6EHS - chains S and L of the 4 polymer chains in the assembly; structure by X-ray diffraction, 1.50 A resolution.

== Chain S ==
Protein: Hydrogenase-2 small chain
From: Escherichia coli
Notes: EC 1.12.99.6
UniProtKB: P69741 (MBHT_ECOLI); residues 1-293 here correspond to UniProt positions 38-330 (UniProt number = residue number + 37)
Chain sequence (300 residues; row label = number of the first residue in the row; numbering starts at 0):
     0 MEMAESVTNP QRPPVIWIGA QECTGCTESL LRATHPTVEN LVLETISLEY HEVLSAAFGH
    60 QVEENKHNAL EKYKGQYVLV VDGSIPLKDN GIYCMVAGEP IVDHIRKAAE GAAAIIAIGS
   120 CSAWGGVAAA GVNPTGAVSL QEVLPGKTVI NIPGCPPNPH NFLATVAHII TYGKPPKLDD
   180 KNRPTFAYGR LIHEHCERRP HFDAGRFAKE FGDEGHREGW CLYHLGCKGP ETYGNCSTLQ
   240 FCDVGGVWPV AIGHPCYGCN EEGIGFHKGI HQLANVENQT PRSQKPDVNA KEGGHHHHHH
Not modelled in the structure: 0-9, 277-299
Construct notes: initiating methionine (0); expression tag (294-299)
Bound ions: 4Fe-4S cluster Fe site 1: C22, C25, C120, C154; 4Fe-4S cluster Fe site 2: H192, C195, C220, C226; 3Fe-4S cluster Fe: C235, C255, C258
Small-molecule neighbours:
  - 3Fe-4S cluster (F3S): I191, T231, C235, F240, W247, P248, C255, Y256, G257, C258, N259
  - 4Fe-4S cluster (SF4), molecule 1: E21, C22, T23, G24, C25, G82, G118, S119, C120, V126, G153, C154, P155
  - 4Fe-4S cluster (SF4), molecule 2: I191, H192, C195, R197, R198, F201, C220, L221, Y222, C226, G228, P229, V249
Swiss-Prot annotation at these positions:
  - binding site ([4Fe-4S] cluster): C22, C25, C120, C154, H192, C195, C220, C226
  - binding site ([3Fe-4S] cluster): C235, C255, C258
What the authors report for this chain:
  - 4Fe-4S cluster coordination: C22, C25, C120, C154

== Chain L ==
Protein: Hydrogenase-2 large chain
From: Escherichia coli (strain K12)
Notes: EC 1.12.99.6
UniProtKB: P0ACE0 (MBHM_ECOLI); residues 1-552 here = UniProt positions 1-552
Chain sequence (552 residues; numbered 1 to 552; the number before each row is that of its first residue):
     1 MSQRITIDPV TRIEGHLRID CEIENGVVSK AWASGTMWRG MEEIVKNRDP RDAWMIVQRI
    61 CGVCTTTHAL SSVRAAESAL NIDVPVNAQY IRNIILAAHT THDHIVHFYQ LSALDWVDIT
   121 SALQADPTKA SEMLKGVSTW HLNSPEEFTK VQNKIKDLVA SGQLGIFANG YWGHPAMKLP
   181 PEVNLIAVAH YLQALECQRD ANRVVALLGG KTPHIQNLAV GGVANPINLD GLGVLNLERL
   241 MYIKSFIDKL SDFVEQVYKV DTAVIAAFYP EWLTRGKGAV NYLSVPEFPT DSKNGSFLFP
   301 GGYIENADLS SYRPITSHSD EYLIKGIQES AKHSWYKDEA PQAPWEGTTI PAYDGWSDDG
   361 KYSWVKSPTF YGKTVEVGPL ANMLVKLAAG RESTQNKLNE IVAIYQKLTG NTLEVAQLHS
   421 TLGRIIGRTV HCCELQDILQ NQYSALITNI GKGDHTTFVK PNIPATGEFK GVGFLEAPRG
   481 MLSHWMVIKD GIISNYQAVV PSTWNSGPRN FNDDVGPYEQ SLVGTPVADP NKPLEVVRTI
   541 HSFDPCMACA VH
Not modelled in the structure: 1
Modified / non-standard residues: C546 (S-hydroxycysteine; CSO)
Bound ions: Mg2+: E42, A498; Ni2+: C61, C64, C546, C549; carbonmonoxide-(dicyano) iron Fe: C64, C549
Small-molecule neighbours:
  - dithionite (DTN), molecule 1: E196, R199, R203
  - dithionite (DTN), molecule 2: L298, R391, D437, I438, N441
  - carbonmonoxide-(dicyano) iron (FCO): C64, T67, H68, A477, P478, R479, L482, V500, P501, S502, C546, C549
Swiss-Prot annotation at these positions:
  - binding site (Ni(2+)): C61, C64, C546, C549
  - site: H552 (Cleavage)
What the authors report for this chain:
  - post-translational modification sites: C546
  - catalytic residues: E14 (citing earlier work)

== Chain S / chain L interface ==
Contacting residue pairs (176):
  Q10(S) with S161(L), hydrogen bond (side chain-backbone); Q163(L)
  R11(S) with L158(L); S161(L), hydrogen bond; Q163(L), hydrogen bond (backbone-side chain)
  G18(S) with H16(L), hydrogen bond (backbone-side chain)
  A19(S) with H16(L), hydrogen bond (backbone-side chain)
  Q20(S) with M37(L); W38(L), hydrogen bond (side chain-backbone); R39(L)
  E21(S) with E14(L); H16(L), salt bridge; M37(L)
  C22(S) with E14(L); R39(L); R59(L); I60(L); C61(L); G62(L), hydrogen bond (backbone-backbone); V63(L); H214(L), hydrogen bond
  T23(S) with E14(L), hydrogen bond; V63(L)
  G24(S) with G62(L); P213(L)
  E27(S) with G62(L); V63(L); H102(L), salt bridge; P213(L)
  S28(S) with P213(L)
  L30(S) with V106(L), hydrophobic; Q198(L), hydrogen bond (backbone-side chain); R199(L)
  R31(S) with H102(L); N202(L), hydrogen bond; T212(L), hydrogen bond; P213(L)
  A32(S) with R199(L)
  T33(S) with R203(L)
  T36(S) with R199(L)
  V37(S) with L195(L), hydrophobic
  E38(S) with L195(L); R199(L), salt bridge
  L42(S) with L158(L), hydrophobic
  S46(S) with Q163(L)
  L47(S) with G165(L); I166(L), hydrogen bond (backbone-backbone)
  E51(S) with P9(L); T11(L); R12(L), hydrogen bond (backbone-backbone)
  V52(S) with R12(L); I13(L); L111(L)
  L53(S) with R12(L); I166(L), hydrophobic
  S54(S) with T11(L), hydrogen bond (backbone-side chain); R12(L), hydrogen bond (backbone-side chain); I166(L)
  A55(S) with R12(L), hydrogen bond (backbone-side chain); I166(L), hydrogen bond (backbone-backbone); Y171(L)
  A56(S) with T11(L), hydrogen bond (backbone-side chain); A168(L); N169(L); Y171(L)
  F57(S) with I7(L), hydrophobic; P9(L); T11(L); Y171(L), hydrogen bond (backbone-side chain); P533(L); L534(L); V537(L), hydrophobic
  G58(S) with D8(L); P9(L), hydrogen bond (backbone-backbone)
  H59(S) with T6(L), hydrogen bond (side chain-backbone)
  Q60(S) with N169(L), hydrogen bond (backbone-side chain); Y171(L), hydrogen bond; N531(L), hydrogen bond (side chain-backbone); K532(L)
  V61(S) with P9(L), hydrophobic; T11(L)
  E62(S) with P9(L)
  E63(S) with N169(L), hydrogen bond
  N64(S) with A168(L), hydrogen bond (side chain-backbone); N169(L), hydrogen bond
  Y72(S) with Q163(L), hydrogen bond
  I91(S) with Y353(L), hydrophobic
  Y92(S) with T36(L); M37(L); W38(L), hydrogen bond (backbone-backbone); W364(L), hydrophobic
  C93(S) with H16(L); T36(L); M37(L), hydrophobic
  M94(S) with T36(L), hydrogen bond (backbone-side chain)
  V95(S) with D8(L); H16(L)
  A96(S) with D8(L), hydrogen bond (backbone-side chain)
  G97(S) with D8(L)
  V126(S) with I44(L); I56(L), hydrophobic; R59(L)
  A127(S) with I44(L)
  A129(S) with I44(L); R48(L)
  G130(S) with R48(L)
  V131(S) with E43(L)
  P133(S) with W38(L), hydrophobic; R39(L); G40(L); I44(L)
  T134(S) with W38(L); R39(L)
  C154(S) with R59(L), hydrogen bond (backbone-side chain); K211(L); H214(L)
  P155(S) with P213(L); H214(L)
  R197(S) with G233(L), hydrogen bond (side chain-backbone)
  E209(S) with K460(L), salt bridge
  F210(S) with A219(L), hydrophobic; A224(L), hydrophobic; F458(L)
  G211(S) with T457(L)
  H215(S) with A224(L), hydrogen bond (side chain-backbone); P226(L); V234(L)
  R216(S) with P226(L); I227(L), hydrogen bond (side chain-backbone); N228(L), hydrogen bond (backbone-side chain); V234(L); H455(L), hydrogen bond
  E217(S) with N228(L), hydrogen bond; L232(L)
  G218(S) with V234(L)
  F240(S) with K211(L)
  C241(S) with A206(L), hydrophobic; T212(L)
  V243(S) with R203(L); Y242(L), hydrogen bond (backbone-side chain)
  G244(S) with R239(L), hydrogen bond (backbone-side chain)
  V246(S) with A206(L); L207(L), hydrophobic; G210(L); K211(L)
  W247(S) with G210(L), hydrogen bond (backbone-backbone)
  P248(S) with G210(L); K211(L); Q216(L)
  A250(S) with G233(L)
  I251(S) with L207(L); L208(L); G210(L); N217(L); A224(L); N225(L); P226(L)
  G252(S) with A224(L)
  H253(S) with W54(L); Q216(L); L218(L); A224(L)
  P254(S) with Q216(L), hydrogen bond (backbone-side chain)
  C255(S) with Q216(L)
  Y256(S) with M55(L), hydrophobic; I56(L); Q216(L)
  F265(S) with R48(L), hydrogen bond (backbone-side chain); M55(L); R59(L)
  G268(S) with D52(L)
  I269(S) with R51(L); D52(L), hydrogen bond (backbone-side chain); W54(L); M55(L), hydrophobic
  H270(S) with R51(L)
Interface residues without a listed pair, chain S (84 interface residues in all): E48, Y49, H50, K71, G245, H266
Interface residues without a listed pair, chain L (93 interface residues in all): G15, M41, T65, Q110, L114, K154, G162, F167, G170, W172, L192, G209, V223, G231, F246, P351, A548

== Summary ==
Chain S and chain L form an interface of 84 and 93 residues respectively; the contacts include 45 hydrogen
bonds and 4 salt bridges. Among the polar pairs are E21(S)-H16(L), E27(S)-H102(L) and E38(S)-R199(L). From the
paper: the catalytic residue E14(L); 4Fe-4S cluster coordination by C22(S), C25(S) and C120(S) among others.
Chain S is Hydrogenase-2 small chain (Escherichia coli) and chain L is Hydrogenase-2 large chain (Escherichia
coli (strain K12)); the structure, E. coli Hydrogenase-2 chemically reduced structure, was determined by X-ray
diffraction (same publication as 6EHQ and 6EN9).
